PDB entry 9DDM | electron microscopy, 2.94 A resolution | chains C and D of the 9 polymer chains in the assembly

Chain C (and D):
Protein: Tol-Pal system protein TolQ
Source organism: Escherichia coli
Notes: chain D of this document is another copy of the same molecule, construct and numbering; everything in this record applies to it too
UniProt: P0ABV0 (TOLQ_ECO57); residue numbers follow UniProt; this construct covers 1-230
Sequence (230 residues; row label = number of the first residue in the row):
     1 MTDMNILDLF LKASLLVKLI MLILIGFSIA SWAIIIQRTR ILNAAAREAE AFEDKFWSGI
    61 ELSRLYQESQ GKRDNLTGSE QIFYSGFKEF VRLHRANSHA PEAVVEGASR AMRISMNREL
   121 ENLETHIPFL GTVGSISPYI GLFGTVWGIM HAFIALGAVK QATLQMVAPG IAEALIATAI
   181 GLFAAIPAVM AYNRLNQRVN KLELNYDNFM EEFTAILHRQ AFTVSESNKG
Unresolved in the structure: 1-3, 224-230 (chain D: 1-7, 224-230)

Interface between chain C and chain D:
Pairs across the interface (21; chain C residue first):
  E106(C) - R219(D)  salt bridge
  R110(C) - W57(D)
  R113(C) - N208(D)  hydrogen bond
  R113(C) - E212(D)  salt bridge
  I136(C) - M190(D)  hydrophobic
  Y139(C) - P138(D)
  Y139(C) - L182(D)  hydrophobic
  Y139(C) - I186(D)  hydrophobic
  L142(C) - L182(D)
  F143(C) - A179(D)
  F143(C) - L182(D)
  V146(C) - L175(D)
  V146(C) - T178(D)
  V146(C) - A179(D)  hydrophobic
  I149(C) - L175(D)  hydrophobic
  M150(C) - L175(D)  hydrophobic
  M150(C) - I176(D)  hydrophobic
  V159(C) - Q165(D)  hydrogen bond (backbone-side chain)
  K160(C) - Q165(D)  hydrogen bond (backbone-side chain)
  Q161(C) - T163(D)
  Q161(C) - Q165(D)
Interface residues without a listed pair, chain C (20 interface residues in all): E102, A103, I140, F153, A162, V167, Y192
Interface residues without a listed pair, chain D (22 interface residues in all): G134, L164, I171, A185, V189, Q197, A215, I216

Summary:
Chain C and chain D form an interface of 20 and 22 residues respectively, with 3 hydrogen bonds and 2 salt
bridges. Polar contacts include E106(C)-R219(D), R113(C)-E212(D) and R113(C)-N208(D).
Both chains are Tol-Pal system protein TolQ (Escherichia coli). Entry 9DDM (E. coli TolAQR conformation I) was
determined by electron microscopy, deposited together with 9DDN, 9DDO, 9DDP and 9DDQ.
